6K2D - chains A and B; structure by X-ray diffraction, 3.60 A resolution.

# Chain A
Molecule: Guanylate-binding protein 1
Source organism: Homo sapiens
Notes: EC 3.6.5.-
UniProtKB: P32455 (GBP1_HUMAN); residue numbers follow UniProt; this construct covers 1-479
Chain sequence (481 residues; each row starts with the number of its first residue; numbers below 1 keep their minus sign (Ser-1 is residue -1)):
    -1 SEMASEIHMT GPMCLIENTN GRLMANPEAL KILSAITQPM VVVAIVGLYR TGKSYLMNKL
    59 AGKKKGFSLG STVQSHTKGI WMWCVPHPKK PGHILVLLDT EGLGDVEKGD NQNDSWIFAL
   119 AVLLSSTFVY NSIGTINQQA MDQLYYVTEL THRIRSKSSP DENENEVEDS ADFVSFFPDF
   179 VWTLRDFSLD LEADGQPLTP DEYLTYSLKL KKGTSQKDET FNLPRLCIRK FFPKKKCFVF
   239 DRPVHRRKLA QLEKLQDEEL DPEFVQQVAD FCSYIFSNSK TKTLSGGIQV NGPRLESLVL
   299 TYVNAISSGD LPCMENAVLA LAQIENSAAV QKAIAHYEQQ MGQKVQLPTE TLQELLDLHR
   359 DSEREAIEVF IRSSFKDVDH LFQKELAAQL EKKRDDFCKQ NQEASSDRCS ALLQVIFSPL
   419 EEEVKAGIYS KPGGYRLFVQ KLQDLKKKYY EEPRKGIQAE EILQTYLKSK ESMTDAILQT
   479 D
Unresolved in the structure: -1 to 4, 63-72, 157-166, 186-197, 244-258
Sequence notes: expression tag (-1 to 0)
From the paper describing this entry:
  - conformationally variable residues (helix shift): Gln321

# Chain B
Molecule: E3 ubiquitin-protein ligase ipaH9.8
Source organism: Shigella flexneri
Notes: EC 2.3.2.27; fragment: LRR domain
UniProtKB: Q8VSC3 (IPA9_SHIFL); residue numbers follow UniProt; this construct covers 22-252
Chain sequence (236 residues; numbered 17 to 252; the number before each row is that of its first residue):
    17 SGRPMTYADY FSAWDKWEKQ ALPGEERDEA VSRLKECLIN NSDELRLDRL NLSSLPDNLP
    77 AQITLLNVSY NQLTNLPELP VTLKKLYSAS NKLSELPVLP PALESLQVQH NELENLPALP
   137 DSLLTMNISY NEIVSLPSLP QALKNLRATR NFLTELPAFS EGNNPVVREY FFDRNQISHI
   197 PESILNLRNE CSIHISDNPL SSHALPALQR LTSSPDYHGP RIYFSMSDGQ QNTLHR
Unresolved in the structure: 17-21, 178-182, 241-252
Sequence notes: expression tag (17-21)

# Chain A / chain B interface
Pairs across the interface - 30 pairs, chain A then chain B:
  Leu46(A) - Arg65(B)
  Tyr47(A) - Asp64(B)  hydrogen bond
  Tyr47(A) - Arg65(B)
  Tyr47(A) - Tyr86(B)  hydrophobic
  Arg48(A) - Arg65(B)
  Gly102(A) - Tyr86(B)  hydrogen bond (backbone-side chain)
  Val104(A) - Ser85(B)
  Val104(A) - Tyr103(B)
  Val104(A) - Gln123(B)
  Val104(A) - Gln125(B)
  Glu105(A) - Arg62(B)  salt bridge
  Glu105(A) - Leu81(B)
  Glu105(A) - Asn83(B)  hydrogen bond
  Glu105(A) - Tyr103(B)
  Asn109(A) - Gln125(B)
  Asn109(A) - Asn143(B)  hydrogen bond
  Gln110(A) - Arg163(B)
  Gln110(A) - Phe187(B)
  Ile131(A) - Arg65(B)
  Gln137(A) - Asn67(B)  hydrogen bond
  Gln137(A) - Tyr86(B)  hydrogen bond (side chain-backbone)
  Gln137(A) - Asn87(B)
  Gln137(A) - Gln88(B)
  Asp140(A) - Lys108(B)  salt bridge
  Gln141(A) - Tyr86(B)
  Tyr143(A) - His126(B)
  Tyr143(A) - Tyr146(B)  hydrophobic
  Glu147(A) - Tyr146(B)  hydrogen bond
  Glu147(A) - Arg166(B)  salt bridge
  His150(A) - Arg190(B)  hydrogen bond
Also at the interface, not in a pair above, chain A (17 interface residues in all): Asn135, Arg151
Also at the interface, not in a pair above, chain B (22 interface residues in all): Ala105
From the paper, about this interface:
  - pairs named by the authors: Tyr47(A)-Asp64(B) (hydrogen bond), Gly102(A)-Tyr86(B) (backbone contact), Glu105(A)-Arg62(B), Asn109(A)-Asn143(B) (hydrogen bond), Gln137(A)-Asn67(B) (hydrogen bond), Asp140(A)-Lys108(B) (salt bridge), Tyr143(A)-His126(B) (cation-pi contact), Glu147(A)-Tyr146(B) (hydrogen bond), Glu147(A)-Arg166(B) (salt bridge), His150(A)-Arg190(B) (hydrogen bond)
  - interface residues, chain B: Gln88(B)

# In short
Chain A and chain B form an interface of 17 and 22 residues respectively; the contacts include 8 hydrogen
bonds and 3 salt bridges. Polar pairs include Glu105(A)-Arg62(B), Asp140(A)-Lys108(B) and Glu147(A)-Arg166(B).
The authors report hydrogen bonds between Tyr47(A) and Asp64(B), Asn109(A) and Asn143(B) and Gln137(A) and
Asn67(B) among others; a backbone contact between Gly102(A) and Tyr86(B); a contact between Glu105(A) and
Arg62(B). From the paper: the interface residue Gln88(B); conformational variability at Gln321(A).
Chain A is Guanylate-binding protein 1 (Homo sapiens) and chain B is E3 ubiquitin-protein ligase ipaH9.8
(Shigella flexneri); the structure, The crystal structure of GBP1 with LRR domain of IpaH9.8, was determined
by X-ray diffraction, deposited together with 6K1Z.
